Entry 3HTK (X-ray diffraction, 2.31 A resolution); this record covers chains A and C of the 3 polymer chains in the assembly.

# Chain A
Protein: Structural maintenance of chromosomes protein 5
From: Saccharomyces cerevisiae
Notes: fragment: N-terminal coil
UniProtKB: Q08204 (SMC5_YEAST); residue numbers follow UniProt; this construct covers 304-363
Sequence (60 residues; each row starts with the number of its first residue):
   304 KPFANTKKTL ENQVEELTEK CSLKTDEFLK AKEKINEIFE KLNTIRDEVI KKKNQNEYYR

# Chain C
Protein: E3 SUMO-protein ligase MMS21
From: Saccharomyces cerevisiae
Notes: EC 6.3.2.-
UniProtKB: P38632 (NSE2_YEAST); residues 1-267 here = UniProt positions 1-267
Sequence (267 residues; numbered 1 to 267; the number before each row is that of its first residue):
     1 MALNDNPIPK SVPLHPKSGK YFHNLHARDL SNIYQQCYKQ IDETINQLVD STSPSTIGIE
    61 EQVADITSTY KLLSTYESES NSFDEHIKDL KKNFKQSSDA CPQIDLSTWD KYRTGELTAP
   121 KLSELYLNMP TPEPATMVNN TDTLKILKVL PYIWNDPTCV IPDLQNPADE DDLQIEGGKI
   181 ELTCPITCKP YEAPLISRKC NHVFDRDGIQ NYLQGYTTRD CPQAACSQVV SMRDFVRDPI
   241 MELRCKIAKM KESQEQDKRS SQAIDVL
Not modelled in the structure: 1-4, 259-267
Metal / ion sites: Zn2+: Cys200, His202, Cys221, Cys226
Swiss-Prot annotation at these positions:
  - zinc finger: Asp169 to Gln256 (SP-RING-type)
  - binding site (Zn(2+)): Cys200, His202, Cys221, Cys226

# Interface between chain A and chain C
Pairs across the interface - 19 pairs, chain A then chain C:
  Thr309(A) with Pro7(C)
  Phe331(A) with Arg28(C)
  Lys335(A) with Ile33(C)
  Ile338(A) with Ile33(C), hydrophobic
  Phe342(A) with Ile33(C); Gln36(C); Cys37(C), hydrophobic; Gln40(C)
  Leu345(A) with Gln40(C)
  Asn346(A) with Gln40(C)
  Arg349(A) with Gln40(C), hydrogen bond (side chain-backbone); Glu43(C), hydrogen bond (side chain-backbone); Thr44(C), hydrogen bond; Gln47(C), hydrogen bond (backbone-side chain)
  Val352(A) with Gln47(C); Ser51(C)
  Ile353(A) with Gln47(C)
  Lys356(A) with Asp50(C); Ser51(C), hydrogen bond
Also at the interface, not in a pair above, chain A (14 interface residues in all): Phe306, Thr328, Asn339
Also at the interface, not in a pair above, chain C (13 interface residues in all): Leu30, Trp109

# In short
The interface between chain A and chain C involves 14 residues on one side and 13 on the other, with 5
hydrogen bonds. Among the polar pairs are Arg349(A)-Gln40(C), Arg349(A)-Glu43(C) and Arg349(A)-Thr44(C).
Curated annotation (UniProt) lists 4 Zn2+-binding residues on chain C.
Here chain A is Structural maintenance of chromosomes protein 5 and chain C is E3 SUMO-protein ligase MMS21,
both from Saccharomyces cerevisiae. Entry 3HTK (Crystal structure of Mms21 and Smc5 complex) was determined by
X-ray diffraction.
